6N21 - chains A and C; structure by X-ray diffraction, 2.04 A resolution.

[Chain A (and C)]
Protein: Carotenoid oxygenase
From: Neurospora crassa
Notes: chain C of this document is another copy of the same molecule, construct and numbering; everything in this record applies to it too
UniProtKB: A0A0B0DIC8 (A0A0B0DIC8_NEUCS); residue numbers follow UniProt; this construct covers 1-526
Amino-acid sequence (526 residues; each row starts with the number of its first residue):
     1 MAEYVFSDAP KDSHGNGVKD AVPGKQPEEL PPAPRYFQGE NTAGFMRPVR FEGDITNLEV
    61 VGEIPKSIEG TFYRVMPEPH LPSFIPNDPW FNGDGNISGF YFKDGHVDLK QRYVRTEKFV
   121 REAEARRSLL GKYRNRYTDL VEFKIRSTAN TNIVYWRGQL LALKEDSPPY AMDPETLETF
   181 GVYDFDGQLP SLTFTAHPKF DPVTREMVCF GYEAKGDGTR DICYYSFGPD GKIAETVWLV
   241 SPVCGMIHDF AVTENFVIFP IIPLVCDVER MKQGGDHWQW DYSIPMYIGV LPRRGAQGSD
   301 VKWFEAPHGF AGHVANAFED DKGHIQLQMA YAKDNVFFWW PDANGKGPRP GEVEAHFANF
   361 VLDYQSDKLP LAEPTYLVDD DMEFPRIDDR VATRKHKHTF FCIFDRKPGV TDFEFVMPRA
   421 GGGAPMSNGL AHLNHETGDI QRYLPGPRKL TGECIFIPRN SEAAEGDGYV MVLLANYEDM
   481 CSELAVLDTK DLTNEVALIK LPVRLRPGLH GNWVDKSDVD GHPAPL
Not modelled in the structure: 1-29
Metal / ion sites: Fe2+: His197, His248, His313, His510
What the authors report for this chain:
  - Fe2+ coordination: His197
  - contacts within the chain: Phe91-Leu509 (hydrophobic contact)

[How chain A and chain C interact]
Contacting residue pairs - 64 pairs, chain A then chain C:
  Arg35(A) - Glu59(C)
  Arg35(A) - Val60(C)  hydrogen bond (backbone-backbone)
  Arg35(A) - Gly105(C)  hydrogen bond (side chain-backbone)
  Arg35(A) - His106(C)  hydrogen bond
  Tyr36(A) - Glu59(C)
  Tyr36(A) - Val60(C)
  Phe37(A) - Glu59(C)  hydrogen bond (backbone-side chain)
  Arg47(A) - Glu59(C)  salt bridge
  Arg47(A) - Cys481(C)
  Arg47(A) - Lys500(C)  hydrogen bond (side chain-backbone)
  Arg47(A) - Leu501(C)
  Arg47(A) - Pro502(C)
  Pro48(A) - Pro502(C)
  Val49(A) - Ile55(C)
  Val49(A) - Pro502(C)
  Val49(A) - Val503(C)  hydrophobic
  Arg50(A) - Asp54(C)
  Arg50(A) - Ile55(C)
  Arg50(A) - Thr56(C)  hydrogen bond (side chain-backbone)
  Arg50(A) - Asn57(C)  hydrogen bond (side chain-backbone)
  Arg50(A) - Leu58(C)
  Arg50(A) - Glu59(C)
  Phe51(A) - Asp54(C)
  Phe51(A) - Ile55(C)  hydrophobic
  Glu52(A) - Gly53(C)
  Glu52(A) - Asp54(C)  hydrogen bond (backbone-backbone)
  Gly53(A) - Glu52(C)
  Asp54(A) - Arg50(C)
  Asp54(A) - Phe51(C)
  Asp54(A) - Glu52(C)  hydrogen bond (backbone-backbone)
  Ile55(A) - Val49(C)
  Ile55(A) - Arg50(C)
  Ile55(A) - Phe51(C)  hydrophobic
  Thr56(A) - Arg50(C)  hydrogen bond (backbone-side chain)
  Thr56(A) - His80(C)  hydrogen bond
  Asn57(A) - Arg50(C)  hydrogen bond (backbone-side chain)
  Asn57(A) - Leu81(C)
  Asn57(A) - Arg126(C)  hydrogen bond
  Leu58(A) - Arg50(C)
  Glu59(A) - Arg35(C)
  Glu59(A) - Tyr36(C)
  Glu59(A) - Phe37(C)  hydrogen bond (side chain-backbone)
  Glu59(A) - Arg47(C)  salt bridge
  Glu59(A) - Arg50(C)
  Val60(A) - Arg35(C)  hydrogen bond (backbone-backbone)
  Val60(A) - Tyr36(C)
  His80(A) - Thr56(C)  hydrogen bond
  His80(A) - Asn57(C)
  Leu81(A) - Asn57(C)
  Gly105(A) - Arg35(C)  hydrogen bond (backbone-side chain)
  His106(A) - Arg35(C)  hydrogen bond
  His106(A) - Arg126(C)
  Asp108(A) - Arg126(C)  salt bridge
  Arg126(A) - Asn57(C)  hydrogen bond
  Arg126(A) - His106(C)
  Arg126(A) - Asp108(C)  salt bridge
  Cys481(A) - Arg47(C)
  Lys500(A) - Arg47(C)  hydrogen bond (backbone-side chain)
  Leu501(A) - Arg47(C)
  Pro502(A) - Arg47(C)
  Pro502(A) - Pro48(C)
  Pro502(A) - Val49(C)
  Val503(A) - Val49(C)  hydrophobic
  Val503(A) - Val503(C)  hydrophobic
Also at the interface, not in a pair above, chain A (29 interface residues in all): Val61
Also at the interface, not in a pair above, chain C (29 interface residues in all): Val61

[In short]
The chain A/chain C interface involves 29 residues from each chain, with 20 hydrogen bonds and 4 salt bridges.
Among the polar pairs are Arg47(A)-Glu59(C), Asp108(A)-Arg126(C) and Arg35(A)-Gly105(C). The Fe2+ site is
built by His197(A), His248(A), His313(A) and His510(A). From the paper: Fe2+ coordination by His197(A);
contacts within the chain involving Phe91(A) and Leu509(A).
Both chains are Carotenoid oxygenase (Neurospora crassa). Entry 6N21 (Structure of wild-type CAO1) was
determined by X-ray diffraction together with 6N1Y and 6N20 from the same study.
